PDB entry 5H5R | X-ray diffraction, 1.20 A resolution | chains A and B

Chain A:
Molecule: Phospholipid hydroperoxide glutathione peroxidase, mitochondrial
From: Homo sapiens
Notes: EC 1.11.1.12
Reference sequence: P36969 (GPX4_HUMAN); numbering as in UniProt (aligned over 29-197)
Chain sequence (169 residues; row label = number of the first residue in the row):
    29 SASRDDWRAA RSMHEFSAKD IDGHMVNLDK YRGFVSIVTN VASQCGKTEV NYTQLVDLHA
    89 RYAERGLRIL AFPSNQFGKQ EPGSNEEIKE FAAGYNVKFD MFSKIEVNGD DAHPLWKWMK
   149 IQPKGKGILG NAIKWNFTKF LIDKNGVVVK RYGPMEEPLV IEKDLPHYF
Modified / non-standard residues: C73 (cysteinesulfonic acid; OCS)
Differences from the reference sequence: engineered mutation S29 (Cys in P36969), A37 (Cys in P36969), S64 (Cys in P36969), C73 (Sec in P36969), R93 (Cys in P36969), S102 (Cys in P36969), E134 (Cys in P36969), V175 (Cys in P36969)

Chain B:
Molecule: GXpep-2
Chain sequence (15 residues; row label = number of the first residue in the row):
   900 XCRAWYQNYC ALRRX
Disulfide bonds: C901-C909
Modified / non-standard residues: ACE (acetyl group) at position 900; NH2 (amino group) at position 914

How chain A and chain B interact:
Residue-residue contacts - 30 pairs, chain A then chain B:
  R32(A) - C901(B)  hydrogen bond (side chain-backbone)
  R32(A) - R902(B)  hydrogen bond (side chain-backbone)
  D34(A) - R902(B)
  W35(A) - L911(B)  hydrophobic
  A38(A) - R902(B)
  E43(A) - R902(B)  salt bridge
  E43(A) - L911(B)
  F44(A) - A910(B)
  F44(A) - L911(B)  hydrophobic
  S45(A) - Y908(B)
  S45(A) - C909(B)
  S45(A) - A910(B)  hydrogen bond (backbone-backbone)
  S45(A) - R912(B)
  A46(A) - Y908(B)
  K47(A) - N907(B)  hydrogen bond
  K47(A) - Y908(B)  hydrogen bond (backbone-side chain)
  M53(A) - Y908(B)  hydrophobic
  M53(A) - C909(B)
  N55(A) - R912(B)
  D57(A) - R912(B)  salt bridge
  I133(A) - Y905(B)
  E134(A) - Y905(B)  hydrogen bond (backbone-side chain)
  D139(A) - Y905(B)
  A140(A) - Y905(B)
  H141(A) - Y905(B)
  H141(A) - Y908(B)  hydrogen bond
  H141(A) - A910(B)
  P142(A) - A903(B)  hydrophobic
  P142(A) - Y905(B)
  P142(A) - A910(B)  hydrophobic
Other interface residues (no listed pair), chain A (19 interface residues in all): A37

In short:
Chain A and chain B form an interface of 19 and 10 residues respectively, with 7 hydrogen bonds and 2 salt
bridges. Among the polar pairs are E43(A)-R902(B), D57(A)-R912(B) and R32(A)-C901(B).
Here chain A is Phospholipid hydroperoxide glutathione peroxidase, mitochondrial (Homo sapiens) and chain B is
GXpep-2. Entry 5H5R (Crystal structure of human GPX4 in complex with GXpep-2) was determined by X-ray
diffraction, deposited together with 5H5Q and 5H5S.
